PDB entry 2QYI | X-ray diffraction, 2.60 A resolution | chains A and B of the 4 polymer chains in the assembly

[Chain A]
Molecule: Cationic trypsin
From: Bos taurus
UniProtKB: P00760 (TRY1_BOVIN); the construct lacks a stretch of the UniProt sequence and is renumbered around it, so the offset changes along the chain: 16-34 = UniProt 21-39; 37-67 = UniProt 40-70; 69-125 = UniProt 71-127; 127-130 = UniProt 128-131; 5 more segments
Sequence (223 residues; each row starts with the number of its first residue; note: 10 numbers in that range are skipped by the numbering (no residue carries them; nothing is unmodelled there)):
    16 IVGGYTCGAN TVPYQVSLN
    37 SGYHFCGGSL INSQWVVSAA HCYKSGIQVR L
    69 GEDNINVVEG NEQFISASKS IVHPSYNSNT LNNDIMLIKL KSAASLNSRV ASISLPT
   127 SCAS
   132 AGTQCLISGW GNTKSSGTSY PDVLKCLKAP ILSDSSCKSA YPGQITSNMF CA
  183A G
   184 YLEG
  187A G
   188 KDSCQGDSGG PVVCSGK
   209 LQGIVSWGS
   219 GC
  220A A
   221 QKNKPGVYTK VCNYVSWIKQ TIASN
Disulfide bonds: Cys-22/Cys-157, Cys-42/Cys-58, Cys-128/Cys-232, Cys-136/Cys-201, Cys-168/Cys-182, Cys-191/Cys-220
Metal / ion sites: Ca2+: Glu-70, Asn-72, Val-75, Glu-80

[Chain B]
Molecule: Chymotrypsin inhibitor 3
From: Psophocarpus tetragonolobus
UniProtKB: P10822 (ICW3_PSOTE); residues 604-786 here correspond to UniProt positions 25-207 (UniProt number = residue number - 579)
Sequence (183 residues; row label = number of the first residue in the row):
   604 DDDLVDAEGN LVENGGTYYL LPHIWAHGGG IETAKTGNEP CPLTVVRSPN EVSKGEPIRI
   664 SSQFRSLFIP RGSLVALGFA NPPSCAASPW WTVVDSPQGP AVKLSQQKLP EKDILVFKFE
   724 KVSHSNIHVY KLLYCQHDEE DVKCDQYIGI HRDRNGNRRL VVTEENPLEL VLLKAKSETA
   784 SSH
Not modelled in the structure: 779-786
Construct notes: engineered mutation Arg-668 (Leu89 in P10822)
Disulfide bonds: Cys-644/Cys-688, Cys-738/Cys-747
Metal / ion sites: Ni2+: His-626, His-727

[Interface between chain A and chain B]
Contacting residue pairs - 53 pairs, chain A then chain B:
  Tyr-39(A) / Leu-614(B)
  Tyr-39(A) / Phe-671(B)  hydrophobic
  His-40(A) / Leu-670(B)
  His-57(A) / Phe-667(B)
  His-57(A) / Ser-669(B)
  His-57(A) / Pro-673(B)
  Lys-60(A) / Asp-604(B)
  Lys-60(A) / Leu-614(B)
  Ser-61(A) / Asp-604(B)  hydrogen bond (backbone-side chain)
  Tyr-94(A) / Phe-667(B)
  Asn-95(A) / Asp-744(B)  hydrogen bond
  Ser-96(A) / Phe-667(B)
  Ser-96(A) / Gly-675(B)  hydrogen bond (side chain-backbone)
  Asn-97(A) / Gly-675(B)
  Asn-97(A) / Leu-677(B)
  Asn-97(A) / Lys-721(B)  hydrogen bond
  Asn-97(A) / Val-745(B)  hydrogen bond (side chain-backbone)
  Asn-97(A) / Cys-747(B)  hydrogen bond
  Thr-98(A) / Asp-744(B)
  Thr-98(A) / Val-745(B)
  Leu-99(A) / Phe-667(B)  hydrophobic
  Asp-102(A) / Phe-667(B)
  Tyr-151(A) / Leu-670(B)  hydrophobic
  Tyr-172(A) / Glu-714(B)
  Gln-175(A) / Gln-666(B)  hydrogen bond
  Gln-175(A) / Glu-714(B)
  Gln-175(A) / Leu-718(B)
  Asp-189(A) / Arg-668(B)  salt bridge
  Ser-190(A) / Arg-668(B)  hydrogen bond (backbone-side chain)
  Cys-191(A) / Arg-668(B)
  Gln-192(A) / Asn-617(B)
  Gln-192(A) / Phe-667(B)
  Gln-192(A) / Arg-668(B)
  Gln-192(A) / Ser-669(B)
  Gly-193(A) / Arg-668(B)  hydrogen bond (backbone-backbone)
  Gly-193(A) / Ser-669(B)
  Gly-193(A) / Leu-670(B)
  Asp-194(A) / Arg-668(B)
  Ser-195(A) / Arg-668(B)  hydrogen bond (side chain-backbone)
  Ser-195(A) / Ser-669(B)  hydrogen bond (side chain-backbone)
  Ser-214(A) / Phe-667(B)
  Ser-214(A) / Arg-668(B)  hydrogen bond (backbone-backbone)
  Trp-215(A) / Gln-666(B)
  Trp-215(A) / Phe-667(B)  hydrophobic
  Trp-215(A) / Arg-668(B)  hydrogen bond (backbone-side chain)
  Gly-216(A) / Gln-666(B)  hydrogen bond (backbone-backbone)
  Gly-216(A) / Arg-668(B)
  Ser-217(A) / Gln-666(B)  hydrogen bond
  Ser-217(A) / Glu-714(B)  hydrogen bond
  Gly-219(A) / Arg-668(B)  hydrogen bond (backbone-side chain)
  Cys-220(A) / Arg-668(B)
  Lys-224(A) / Glu-714(B)  salt bridge
  Gly-226(A) / Arg-668(B)
Interface residues without a listed pair, chain A (34 interface residues in all): Phe-41, Tyr-59, Val-213, Tyr-228
Interface residues without a listed pair, chain B (22 interface residues in all): Ser-665, Arg-674, Ser-676, Glu-743

[Overview]
Chain A and chain B form an interface of 34 and 22 residues respectively, with 17 hydrogen bonds and 2 salt
bridges. Among the polar pairs are Asp-189(A)/Arg-668(B), Lys-224(A)/Glu-714(B) and Ser-61(A)/Asp-604(B).
Glu-70(A), Asn-72(A), Val-75(A) and Glu-80(A) form the Ca2+ site.
Here chain A is Cationic trypsin (Bos taurus) and chain B is Chymotrypsin inhibitor 3 (Psophocarpus
tetragonolobus). Entry 2QYI (Crystal structure of a binary complex between an engineered trypsin inhibitor and
Bovine trypsin) was determined by X-ray diffraction.
